5NGT - chain A; structure by X-ray diffraction, 1.54 A resolution.

# Chain A
Protein: 7,8-dihydro-8-oxoguanine triphosphatase
Source organism: Homo sapiens
Notes: EC 3.6.1.55, 3.6.1.56
Reference sequence: P36639 (8ODP_HUMAN); residues 1-156 here correspond to UniProt positions 42-197 (UniProt number = residue number + 41)
Amino-acid sequence (159 residues; row label = number of the first residue in the row; numbers below 1 keep their minus sign (Gly-2 is residue -2)):
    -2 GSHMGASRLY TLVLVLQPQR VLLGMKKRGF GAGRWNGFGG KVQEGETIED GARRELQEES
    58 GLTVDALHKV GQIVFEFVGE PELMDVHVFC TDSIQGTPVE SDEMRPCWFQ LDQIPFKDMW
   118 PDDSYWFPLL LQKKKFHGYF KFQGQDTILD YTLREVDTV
Unresolved in the structure: -2 to 2
Construct notes: expression tag (-2 to 0)
Small-molecule neighbours: 8WZ (7-(furan-2-yl)-5-methyl-1,3-benzoxazol-2-amine): Tyr7, Thr8, Leu9, Phe27, Asn33, Phe72, Phe74, Met81, Val83, Trp117, Asp119, Asp120, Trp123

# Summary
Chain A binds compound 8WZ.
Chain A is 7,8-dihydro-8-oxoguanine triphosphatase (Homo sapiens); the structure, Crystal structure of human
MTH1 in complex with inhibitor 7-(furan-2-yl)-5-methyl-1,3-benzoxazol-2-amine, was determined by X-ray
diffraction together with 5NGR and 5NGS from the same study.
